4PL3 - chains A and B; structure by X-ray diffraction, 2.90 A resolution.

Chain A (and B):
Molecule: Serine/threonine-protein kinase/endoribonuclease IRE1
Organism: Mus musculus
Notes: EC 2.7.11.1, 3.1.26.-; chain B of this document is another copy of the same molecule, construct and numbering; everything in this record applies to it too
Reference sequence: Q9EQY0 (ERN1_MOUSE); numbering as in UniProt (aligned over 550-977)
Chain sequence (435 residues; row label = number of the first residue in the row):
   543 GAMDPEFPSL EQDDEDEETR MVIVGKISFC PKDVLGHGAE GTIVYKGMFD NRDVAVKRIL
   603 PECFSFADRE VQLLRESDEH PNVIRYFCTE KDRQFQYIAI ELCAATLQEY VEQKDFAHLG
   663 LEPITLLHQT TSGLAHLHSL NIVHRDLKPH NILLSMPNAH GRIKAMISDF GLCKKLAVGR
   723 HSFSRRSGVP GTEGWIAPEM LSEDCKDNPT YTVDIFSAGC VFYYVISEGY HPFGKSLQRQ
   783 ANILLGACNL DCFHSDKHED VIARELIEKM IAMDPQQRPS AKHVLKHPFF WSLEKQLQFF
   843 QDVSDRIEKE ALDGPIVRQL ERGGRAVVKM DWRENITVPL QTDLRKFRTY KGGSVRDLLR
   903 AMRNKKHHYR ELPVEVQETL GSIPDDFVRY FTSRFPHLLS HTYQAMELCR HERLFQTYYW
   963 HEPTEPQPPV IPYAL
Unresolved in the structure: 543-559, 719-730, 744-748, 965-977 (chain B: 543-561, 718-730, 745-750, 964-977)
Glycans and other covalent adducts: compound 31J linked to Lys907
Differences from the reference sequence: expression tag (543-549); engineered mutation Tyr772 (Asn in Q9EQY0)
Ion coordination: Mg2+: Asp711 (together with ADP)
Residues lining bound ligands:
  - 31J (7-hydroxy-6-methoxy-3-[2-(2-methoxyethoxy)ethyl]-4,8-dimethyl-2H-chromen-2-one): Asp885, Leu886, Phe889, Tyr892, Asn906, His910, Glu913, Leu914
  - ADP (adenosine-5'-diphosphate): Leu577, Gly578, His579, Gly580, Ala581, Thr584, Val586, Ala597, Lys599, Ile626, Ile642, Glu643, Leu644, Cys645, Thr648, Lys690, His692, Asn693, Leu695, Asp711
Swiss-Prot annotation at these positions:
  - region: Asn906, Lys907 (Interacts with hydroxy-aryl-aldehyde inhibitors)
  - active site: Asp688 (Proton acceptor)
  - binding site (ATP): Leu577 to Ile585, Lys599, Glu643 to Cys645, Lys690 to Asn693, Asp711
  - site: Tyr892 (Interacts with hydroxy-aryl-aldehyde inhibitors)
  - modified residue (Phosphoserine): Ser724, Ser729
  - mutagenesis: Phe889 (F889A: Abolishes endoribonuclease activity), Tyr892 (Y892A: Abolishes endoribonuclease activity), Asn906 (N906A: Abolishes endoribonuclease activity), Lys907 (K907A: Abolishes endoribonuclease activity), His910 (H910A: Abolishes endoribonuclease activity)
From the paper describing this entry:
  - binding site for 31J: Leu886, Phe889, Tyr892, Asn906, Lys907, His910, Glu913, Leu914
  - conformationally variable residues (helix shift, order/disorder transition, side-chain flip): Glu612, Leu616, Asp620, Ala719 to Gly730, Phe889, Asn906, His910
  - catalytic residues: His910 (citing earlier work)
  - catalytic residues: Tyr892, Arg905, Asn906 (proposed by the authors, not directly observed)
  - mutagenesis - F889A, Y892A, N906L, K907A, H910A: abolished catalytic activity
  - mutagenesis - F889A (Kd = 10.9 uM), Y892A (Kd = 10 uM), N906L (Kd = 8.9 uM), H910A (Kd = 5.3 uM): decreased binding to 31J
  - mutagenesis - K907A: abolished binding to 31J
  - binding site for ADP: Val586, Ala597, Lys599

Interface between chain A and chain B:
Residue-residue contacts (9):
  Leu661(A) with Gly662(B); Gly703(B)
  Gly662(A) with Leu661(B)
  Pro699(A) with His702(B); Gly703(B)
  Ala701(A) with Pro699(B)
  His702(A) with Pro699(B)
  Gly703(A) with Leu661(B); Pro699(B)

Summary:
The interface between chain A and chain B involves 6 residues on one side and 5 on the other. Bound to chain
A: ADP. From the paper: catalytic residues His910(A), Tyr892(A) and Arg905(A) among others; F889A, Y892A and
N906L of chain A, among others, abolish catalytic activity; 5 substitutions were tested in all.
Both chains are Serine/threonine-protein kinase/endoribonuclease IRE1 (Mus musculus). Entry 4PL3 (Crystal
structure of murine IRE1 in complex with MKC9989 inhibitor) was determined by X-ray diffraction (same
publication as 4PL4 and 4PL5).
